Entry 3IQI (X-ray diffraction, 1.70 A resolution); this record covers chains X and P.

Chain X:
Protein: Cysteine synthase
From: Haemophilus influenzae
Notes: EC 2.5.1.47
UniProtKB: P45040 (CYSK_HAEIN); residue numbers follow UniProt; this construct covers 1-316
Sequence (316 residues; numbered 1 to 316; the number before each row is that of its first residue):
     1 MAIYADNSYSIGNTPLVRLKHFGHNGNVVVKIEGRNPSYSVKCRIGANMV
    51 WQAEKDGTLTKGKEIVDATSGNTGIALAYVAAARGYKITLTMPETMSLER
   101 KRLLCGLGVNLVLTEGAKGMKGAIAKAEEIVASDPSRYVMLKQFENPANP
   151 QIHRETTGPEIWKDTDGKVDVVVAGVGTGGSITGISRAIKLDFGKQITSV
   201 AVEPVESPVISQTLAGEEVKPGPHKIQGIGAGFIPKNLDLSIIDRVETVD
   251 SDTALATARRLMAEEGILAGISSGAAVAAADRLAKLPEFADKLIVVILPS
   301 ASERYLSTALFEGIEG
Not modelled in the structure: 1, 312-316
Modified positions: Lys42 ((2S)-2-amino-6-[[3-hydroxy-2-methyl-5-(phosphonooxymethyl)pyridin-4-yl]methylideneamino]hexanoic acid; LLP)
Swiss-Prot annotation at these positions:
  - binding site (hydrogen sulfide): Asn7, Arg35, Leu268
  - binding site (pyridoxal 5'-phosphate): Asn72, Gly177 to Ser181, Ser272
  - modified residue: Lys42 (N6-(pyridoxal phosphate)lysine)
What the authors report for this chain:
  - conformationally variable residues (side-chain flip): Gln227

Chain P:
Protein: Mneni
Sequence (5 residues; row label = number of the first residue in the row):
   263 MNENI
Not modelled in the structure: 263

How chain X and chain P interact:
Residue-residue contacts - 22 pairs, chain X then chain P:
  Lys42(X) - Ile267(P)
  Ala68(X) - Asn266(P)
  Thr69(X) - Asn266(P)
  Thr69(X) - Ile267(P)  hydrogen bond (side chain-backbone)
  Ser70(X) - Asn266(P)  hydrogen bond (backbone-side chain)
  Gly71(X) - Asn266(P)
  Gly71(X) - Ile267(P)
  Asn72(X) - Ile267(P)  hydrogen bond (backbone-backbone)
  Thr73(X) - Ile267(P)  hydrogen bond (backbone-backbone)
  Met96(X) - Asn266(P)
  Met120(X) - Asn264(P)
  Met120(X) - Glu265(P)
  Met120(X) - Asn266(P)
  Ile124(X) - Glu265(P)
  Gln143(X) - Ile267(P)  hydrogen bond (side chain-backbone)
  Phe144(X) - Glu265(P)
  Phe144(X) - Ile267(P)  hydrophobic
  Gly177(X) - Ile267(P)
  His224(X) - Asn264(P)
  Gly228(X) - Ile267(P)
  Gly230(X) - Asn264(P)  hydrogen bond (backbone-backbone)
  Ala231(X) - Ile267(P)  hydrophobic
Other interface residues (no listed pair), chain X (19 interface residues in all): Thr178, Ile229
From the paper, about this interface:
  - pairs named by the authors: Thr69(X)-Ile267(P), Ser70(X)-Asn266(P) (hydrogen bond), Gly71(X)-Asn266(P) (backbone contact), Thr73(X)-Ile267(P) (backbone contact), Gln143(X)-Ile267(P)

Summary:
The interface between chain X and chain P involves 19 residues on one side and 4 on the other; the contacts
include 6 hydrogen bonds. Polar pairs include Thr69(X)-Ile267(P), Ser70(X)-Asn266(P) and Gln143(X)-Ile267(P).
The paper describes contacts between Thr69(X) and Ile267(P) and Gln143(X) and Ile267(P); a hydrogen bond
between Ser70(X) and Asn266(P); backbone contacts between Gly71(X) and Asn266(P) and Thr73(X) and Ile267(P).
The paper reports conformational variability at Gln227(X).
Chain X is Cysteine synthase (Haemophilus influenzae) and chain P is Mneni; the structure, Structure of
O-Acetylserine Sulfhydrylase in Complex with Peptide MNENI, was determined by X-ray diffraction, deposited
together with 3IQG and 3IQH.
